Entry 4NPQ (X-ray diffraction, 4.35 A resolution (low resolution: residue-level contacts below are approximate; hydrogen-bond / salt-bridge calls are withheld)); this record covers chains A and B of the 5 polymer chains in the assembly.

== Chain A (and B) ==
Molecule: Proton-gated ion channel
From: Gloeobacter violaceus
Notes: chain B of this document is another copy of the same molecule, construct and numbering; everything in this record applies to it too
UniProtKB: Q7NDN8 (GLIC_GLOVI); residues 2-317 here correspond to UniProt positions 44-359 (UniProt number = residue number + 42)
Chain sequence (318 residues; each row starts with the number of its first residue):
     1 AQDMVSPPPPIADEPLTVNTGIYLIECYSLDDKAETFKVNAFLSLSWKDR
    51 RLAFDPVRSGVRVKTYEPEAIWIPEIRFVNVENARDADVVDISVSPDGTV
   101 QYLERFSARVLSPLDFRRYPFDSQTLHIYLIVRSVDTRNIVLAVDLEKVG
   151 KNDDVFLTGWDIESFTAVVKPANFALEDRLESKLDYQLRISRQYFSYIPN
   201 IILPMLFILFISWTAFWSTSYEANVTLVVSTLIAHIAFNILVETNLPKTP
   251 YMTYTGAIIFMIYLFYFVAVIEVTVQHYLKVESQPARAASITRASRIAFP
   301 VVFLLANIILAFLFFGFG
Disordered / not traced: 1-4, 316-318
Differences from the reference sequence: expression tag (1, 318)

== How chain A and chain B interact ==
Residue-residue contacts (57):
  Tyr-23(A) / Leu-176(B)
  Glu-26(A) / Val-79(B)
  Glu-26(A) / Asn-80(B)
  Tyr-28(A) / Glu-82(B)
  Tyr-28(A) / Leu-111(B)
  Asn-40(A) / Val-81(B)
  Asn-40(A) / Glu-82(B)
  Thr-65(A) / Asp-136(B)
  Asp-86(A) / Asn-83(B)
  Ser-107(A) / Glu-82(B)
  Phe-156(A) / Leu-111(B)
  Thr-158(A) / Pro-250(B)
  Gly-159(A) / Pro-250(B)
  Gln-193(A) / Pro-250(B)
  Ser-196(A) / Thr-249(B)
  Ser-196(A) / Pro-250(B)
  Ser-196(A) / Tyr-251(B)
  Pro-199(A) / Met-252(B)
  Pro-199(A) / Phe-260(B)
  Asn-200(A) / Met-252(B)
  Leu-203(A) / Phe-260(B)
  Pro-204(A) / Tyr-263(B)
  Phe-207(A) / Tyr-263(B)
  Phe-207(A) / Leu-264(B)
  Phe-207(A) / Phe-267(B)
  Ile-208(A) / Leu-232(B)
  Phe-210(A) / Phe-267(B)
  Ile-211(A) / Leu-232(B)
  Ile-211(A) / Phe-267(B)
  Ile-211(A) / Val-270(B)
  Thr-214(A) / Val-270(B)
  Thr-214(A) / Thr-274(B)
  Trp-217(A) / His-277(B)
  Trp-217(A) / Tyr-278(B)
  Ser-218(A) / Tyr-221(B)
  Ser-218(A) / His-277(B)
  Ser-220(A) / Glu-222(B)
  Ala-223(A) / Tyr-221(B)
  Ala-223(A) / Val-225(B)
  Thr-226(A) / Val-225(B)
  Thr-226(A) / Thr-226(B)
  Leu-227(A) / Tyr-221(B)
  Leu-227(A) / Val-225(B)
  Ser-230(A) / Val-229(B)
  Ser-230(A) / Ile-233(B)
  Thr-231(A) / Val-229(B)
  Ala-234(A) / Ile-233(B)
  Ala-237(A) / Ile-236(B)
  Ala-237(A) / Ile-240(B)
  Phe-238(A) / Ile-236(B)
  Phe-238(A) / Tyr-263(B)
  Ile-240(A) / Ile-240(B)
  Leu-241(A) / Asn-239(B)
  Leu-241(A) / Ile-240(B)
  Leu-241(A) / Glu-243(B)
  Thr-244(A) / Glu-243(B)
  Arg-296(A) / Tyr-278(B)
Interface residues without a listed pair, chain A (41 interface residues in all): Val-90, Asp-91, Asn-152, Thr-219, Ile-233
Interface residues without a listed pair, chain B (35 interface residues in all): Glu-35, Arg-133, Ala-175, Gly-256

== Summary ==
41 residues of chain A face 35 of chain B across their interface.
Both chains are Proton-gated ion channel (Gloeobacter violaceus). Entry 4NPQ (The resting-state conformation
of the GLIC ligand-gated ion channel) was determined by X-ray diffraction, deposited together with 4NPP.
